Entry 4WZS (X-ray diffraction, 3.78 A resolution); this record covers chains B and D of the 6 polymer chains in the assembly.

Chain B:
Protein: TATA-binding protein-associated phosphoprotein
Source organism: Encephalitozoon cuniculi
UniProtKB: M1K2J7 (M1K2J7_ENCCN); residues 2-147 here = UniProt positions 2-147
Chain sequence (149 residues; each row starts with the number of its first residue; numbers below 1 keep their minus sign (Gly-1 is residue -1)):
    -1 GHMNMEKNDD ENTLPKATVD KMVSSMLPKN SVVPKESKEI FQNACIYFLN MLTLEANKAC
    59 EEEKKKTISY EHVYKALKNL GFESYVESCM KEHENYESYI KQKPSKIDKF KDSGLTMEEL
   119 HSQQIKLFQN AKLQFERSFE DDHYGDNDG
Unresolved in the structure: -1 to 11, 24-28, 102-109, 138-147
Modified residues: Mse1, Mse3, Mse24 (selenomethionine); Mse20, Mse49, Mse88, Mse115 (selenomethionine; parent Met)
Differences from the reference sequence: expression tag (-1 to 1)

Chain D:
Protein: ECU04_1440 protein
Source organism: Encephalitozoon cuniculi (strain GB-M1)
UniProtKB: Q8ST28 (Q8ST28_ENCCU); residue numbers follow UniProt; this construct covers 2-198
Chain sequence (200 residues; each row starts with the number of its first residue; numbers below 1 keep their minus sign (Gly-1 is residue -1)):
    -1 GHMDAPDISY EHQETSVPNR SGIIPTLQNV VATVNLSCKL DLKNIALRAR NAEYNPKRFA
    59 AVIMRIREPK TTALIFASGK MVITGAKSEK SSRMAAQRYA KIIHKLGFNA TFDDFKIQNI
   119 VSSCDIKFSI RLEGLAYAHS NYCSYEPELF PGLIYRMVKP KIVLLIFVSG KIVLTGAKVR
   179 DDIYQAFNNI YPVLIQHRKA
Unresolved in the structure: -1 to 18, 197-198
Modified residues: Mse1 (selenomethionine); Mse62, Mse79, Mse92, Mse155 (selenomethionine; parent Met)
Differences from the reference sequence: expression tag (-1 to 1)

How chain B and chain D interact:
Contacting residue pairs (27; chain B residue first):
  Lys101(B) - Leu147(D)
  Ser111(B) - Asn139(D)  hydrogen bond
  Mse115(B) - Val156(D)  hydrophobic
  Leu118(B) - Asn139(D)
  Leu118(B) - Tyr140(D)  hydrogen bond (backbone-side chain)
  His119(B) - Val156(D)
  His119(B) - Lys157(D)
  Gln121(B) - Tyr140(D)
  Gln122(B) - Tyr140(D)  hydrogen bond (backbone-side chain)
  Gln122(B) - Tyr153(D)  hydrogen bond
  Gln122(B) - Arg154(D)  hydrogen bond (side chain-backbone)
  Gln122(B) - Mse155(D)
  Gln122(B) - Val156(D)  hydrogen bond (side chain-backbone)
  Leu125(B) - Ala136(D)
  Leu125(B) - His137(D)
  Phe126(B) - Tyr153(D)
  Phe126(B) - Mse155(D)  hydrophobic
  Phe126(B) - Asn187(D)
  Phe126(B) - Val191(D)  hydrophobic
  Ala129(B) - Pro190(D)
  Ala129(B) - Val191(D)  hydrophobic
  Ala129(B) - Gln194(D)
  Lys130(B) - Pro190(D)
  Gln132(B) - Gln194(D)
  Phe133(B) - Tyr189(D)  hydrophobic
  Phe133(B) - Pro190(D)  hydrophobic
  Phe133(B) - Ile193(D)  hydrophobic
Also at the interface, not in a pair above, chain D (17 interface residues in all): Ile188

Summary:
Chain B and chain D form an interface of 13 and 17 residues respectively; the contacts include 6 hydrogen
bonds. Among the polar pairs are Ser111(B)-Asn139(D), Leu118(B)-Tyr140(D) and Gln122(B)-Tyr140(D).
Chain B is TATA-binding protein-associated phosphoprotein (Encephalitozoon cuniculi) and chain D is ECU04_1440
protein (Encephalitozoon cuniculi (strain GB-M1)); the structure, Crystal structure of the Mot1 N-terminal
domain in complex with TBP and NC2 bound to a ..., was determined by X-ray diffraction.
